PDB entry 6CSG | electron microscopy, 2.17 A resolution | chains B and D of the 4 polymer chains in the assembly

[Chain B]
Protein: viral protein 3
Organism: Enterovirus D68
Reference sequence: A0A097BW12 (A0A097BW12_9ENTO); residues 1-247 here correspond to UniProt positions 318-564 (UniProt number = residue number + 317)
Chain sequence (247 residues; row label = number of the first residue in the row):
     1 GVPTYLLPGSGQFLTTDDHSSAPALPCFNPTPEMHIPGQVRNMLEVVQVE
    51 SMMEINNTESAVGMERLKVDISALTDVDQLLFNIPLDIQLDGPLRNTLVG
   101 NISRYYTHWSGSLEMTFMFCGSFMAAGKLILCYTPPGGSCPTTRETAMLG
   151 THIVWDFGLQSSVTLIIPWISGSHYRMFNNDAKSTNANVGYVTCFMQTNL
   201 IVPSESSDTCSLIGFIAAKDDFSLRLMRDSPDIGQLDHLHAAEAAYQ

[Chain D]
Protein: viral protein 4
Organism: Enterovirus D68
Reference sequence: A0A191Z5D5 (A0A191Z5D5_9ENTO); residues 1-68 here correspond to UniProt positions 2-69 (UniProt number = residue number + 1)
Chain sequence (68 residues; each row starts with the number of its first residue):
     1 GAQVTRQQTGTHENANIATNGSHITYNQINFYKDSYAASASKQDFSQDPS
    51 KFTEPVVEGLKAGAPVLK
Not modelled in the structure: 1-28, 63, 68

[Interface between chain B and chain D]
Residue-residue contacts (41; chain B residue first):
  Asp18(B) with Ser39(D); Ala40(D), hydrogen bond (side chain-backbone); Lys42(D)
  His19(B) with Ser39(D)
  Ser20(B) with Ile29(D), hydrogen bond (side chain-backbone); Asn30(D); Tyr32(D); Ala37(D); Ser39(D)
  Ser21(B) with Tyr32(D); Ala37(D), hydrogen bond (backbone-backbone)
  Ala22(B) with Tyr32(D), hydrogen bond (backbone-side chain)
  Pro23(B) with Tyr32(D); Asp34(D); Tyr36(D); Ala37(D)
  Ala24(B) with Tyr36(D)
  Leu25(B) with Asp34(D); Tyr36(D), hydrogen bond (backbone-side chain)
  Pro26(B) with Asp34(D)
  Cys27(B) with Asp34(D), hydrogen bond (backbone-side chain)
  Gly38(B) with Lys51(D); Phe52(D)
  Gln39(B) with Lys51(D), hydrogen bond (backbone-side chain); Phe52(D)
  Val40(B) with Phe52(D), hydrophobic
  Arg41(B) with Asp44(D); Ser46(D), hydrogen bond (side chain-backbone); Asp48(D)
  Asn42(B) with Gln47(D)
  Glu45(B) with Gln47(D); Asp48(D), hydrogen bond (side chain-backbone); Pro49(D)
  Gln48(B) with Pro49(D); Thr53(D)
  Val49(B) with Phe52(D), hydrophobic; Thr53(D)
  Leu159(B) with Leu67(D)
  Gln160(B) with Pro65(D); Val66(D); Leu67(D)
Other interface residues (no listed pair), chain B (21 interface residues in all): Phe28
Other interface residues (no listed pair), chain D (21 interface residues in all): Ala38

[In short]
The chain B/chain D interface involves 21 residues from each chain, with 9 hydrogen bonds. Among the polar
pairs are Asp18(B)-Ala40(D), Ser20(B)-Ile29(D) and Ala22(B)-Tyr32(D).
Chain B is viral protein 3 and chain D is viral protein 4, both from Enterovirus D68; the structure, CryoEM
structure of human enterovirus D68 full native virion, was determined by electron microscopy (same publication
as 6CRP, 6CRR, 6CRS, 6CRU, 6CS3, 6CS4 and 5 further entries).
